PDB entry 4TSF | X-ray diffraction, 3.20 A resolution | chains A and D of the 9 polymer chains in the assembly

[Chain A]
Molecule: ATP synthase subunit alpha, mitochondrial
From: Bos taurus
UniProt: P19483 (ATPA_BOVIN); residues 1-510 here correspond to UniProt positions 44-553 (UniProt number = residue number + 43)
Sequence (510 residues; row label = number of the first residue in the row):
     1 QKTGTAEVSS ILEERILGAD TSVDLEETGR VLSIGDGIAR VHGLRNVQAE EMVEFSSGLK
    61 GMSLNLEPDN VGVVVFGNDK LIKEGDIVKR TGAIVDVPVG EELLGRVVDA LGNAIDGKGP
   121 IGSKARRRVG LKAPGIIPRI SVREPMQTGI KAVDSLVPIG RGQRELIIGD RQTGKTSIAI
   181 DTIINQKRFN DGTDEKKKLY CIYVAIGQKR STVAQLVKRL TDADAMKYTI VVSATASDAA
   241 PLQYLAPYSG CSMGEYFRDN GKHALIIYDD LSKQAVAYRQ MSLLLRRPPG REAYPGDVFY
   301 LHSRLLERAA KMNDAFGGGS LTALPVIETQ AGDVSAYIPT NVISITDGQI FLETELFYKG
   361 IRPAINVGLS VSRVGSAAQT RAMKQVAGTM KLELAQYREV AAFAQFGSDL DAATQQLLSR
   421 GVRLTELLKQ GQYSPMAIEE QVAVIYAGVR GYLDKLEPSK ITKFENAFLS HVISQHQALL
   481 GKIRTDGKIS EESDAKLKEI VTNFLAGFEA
Unresolved in the structure: 1-23, 407-408
Metal / ion sites: Mg2+: Thr176 (together with ATP)
Small-molecule neighbours: ATP (adenosine-5'-triphosphate): Asp170, Arg171, Gln172, Thr173, Gly174, Lys175, Thr176, Ser177, Glu328, Phe357, Arg362, Pro363, Gln430, Gly431, Gln432
Swiss-Prot annotation at these positions:
  - binding site (ATP): Gln172, Gly174, Lys175, Thr176, Ser177, Gln430, Gln432
  - binding site (Mg(2+)): Thr176, Asp269
  - site: Ser370 (Required for activity)
  - modified residue: Gln1 (Pyrrolidone carboxylic acid), Ser10 (Phosphoserine), Ser22 (Phosphoserine), Ser33 (Phosphoserine), Ser63 (Phosphoserine), Lys80 (N6-acetyllysine), Lys83 (N6-acetyllysine), Lys89 (N6-acetyllysine), Thr91 (Phosphothreonine), Lys118 (N6-acetyllysine), Ser123 (Phosphoserine), Lys124 (N6-acetyllysine), Ser141 (Phosphoserine), Arg161 (Omega-N-methylarginine), Lys187 (N6-acetyllysine), Lys196 (N6-acetyllysine), Lys197 (N6-acetyllysine), Lys218 (N6-acetyllysine), Lys262 (N6-acetyllysine), Lys384 (N6-acetyllysine) and 6 more in UniProt
  - glycosylation: Ser33 (O-linked (GlcNAc) serine)

[Chain D]
Molecule: ATP synthase subunit beta, mitochondrial
From: Bos taurus
Notes: EC 3.6.3.14
UniProt: P00829 (ATPB_BOVIN); residues -1 to 478 here correspond to UniProt positions 49-528 (UniProt number = residue number + 50)
Sequence (480 residues; each row starts with the number of its first residue; numbers below 1 keep their minus sign (Gln-1 is residue -1)):
    -1 QASPSPKAGA TTGRIVAVIG AVVDVQFDEG LPPILNALEV QGRETRLVLE VAQHLGESTV
    59 RTIAMDGTEG LVRGQKVLDS GAPIRIPVGP ETLGRIMNVI GEPIDERGPI KTKQFAAIHA
   119 EAPEFVEMSV EQEILVTGIK VVDLLAPYAK GGKIGLFGGA GVGKTVLIME LINNVAKAHG
   179 GYSVFAGVGE RTREGNDLYH EMIESGVINL KDATSKVALV YGQMNEPPGA RARVALTGLT
   239 VAEYFRDQEG QDVLLFIDNI FRFTQAGSEV SALLGRIPSA VGYQPTLATD MGTMQERITT
   299 TKKGSITSVQ AIYVPADDLT DPAPATTFAH LDATTVLSRA IAELGIYPAV DPLDSTSRIM
   359 DPNIVGSEHY DVARGVQKIL QDYKSLQDII AILGMDELSE EDKLTVSRAR KIQRFLSQPF
   419 QVAEVFTGHL GKLVPLKETI KGFQQILAGE YDHLPEQAFY MVGPIEEAVA KADKLAEEHS
Unresolved in the structure: -1 to 8, 478
Metal / ion sites: Mg2+: Thr163 (together with ADP)
Small-molecule neighbours:
  - ADP (adenosine-5'-diphosphate): Gly157, Ala158, Gly159, Val160, Gly161, Lys162, Thr163, Val164, Arg189, Tyr345, Phe418, Ala421, Phe424, Thr425
  - ATP (adenosine-5'-triphosphate): Ser355, Met358, Tyr368
Swiss-Prot annotation at these positions:
  - binding site (ADP): Gly159, Val160, Gly161, Lys162, Thr163, Val164
  - binding site (ATP): Gly159, Gly161, Lys162, Thr163, Val164, Arg189
  - binding site (phosphate): Gly159, Val160, Gly161, Lys162, Thr163
  - binding site (Mg(2+)): Thr163, Glu188
  - modified residue: Lys74 (N6-acetyllysine), Lys111 (N6-acetyllysine), Lys148 (N6-acetyllysine), Lys209 (N6-acetyllysine), Lys214 (N6-acetyllysine), Thr262 (Phosphothreonine), Ser365 (Phosphoserine), Lys376 (N6-acetyllysine), Ser383 (Phosphoserine), Lys430 (N6-acetyllysine), Lys435 (N6-acetyllysine), Lys472 (N6-acetyllysine)
  - glycosylation: Ser56 (O-linked (GlcNAc) serine)

[Chain A / chain D interface]
Residue-residue contacts (92):
  Leu32(A) - Gly54(D)
  Ser33(A) - His52(D)
  Ser33(A) - Leu53(D)
  Ile34(A) - Gln51(D)
  Ile34(A) - His52(D)  hydrogen bond (backbone-backbone)
  Asp36(A) - Gln51(D)  hydrogen bond
  Asp36(A) - Arg274(D)  salt bridge
  Asn78(A) - Glu119(D)  hydrogen bond
  Asp79(A) - Ile32(D)
  Lys80(A) - Pro31(D)
  Lys80(A) - Ile32(D)
  Lys80(A) - Leu33(D)
  Lys83(A) - Leu29(D)  hydrogen bond (side chain-backbone)
  Lys83(A) - Pro31(D)
  Glu84(A) - Leu29(D)
  Glu84(A) - His52(D)
  Glu84(A) - Gly54(D)
  Glu84(A) - Glu55(D)  hydrogen bond (side chain-backbone)
  Glu84(A) - Ser56(D)  hydrogen bond (side chain-backbone)
  Val107(A) - Phe123(D)  hydrophobic
  Ile115(A) - Phe123(D)
  Ile115(A) - Val124(D)
  Asp116(A) - Val124(D)
  Gly117(A) - Val124(D)
  Arg171(A) - Leu317(D)
  Arg171(A) - Phe326(D)
  Arg171(A) - Asp352(D)  salt bridge
  Gln172(A) - Thr354(D)  hydrogen bond
  Gln208(A) - Glu294(D)
  Lys209(A) - Glu294(D)
  Lys209(A) - Ala327(D)
  Lys209(A) - His328(D)
  Lys209(A) - Asp330(D)  salt bridge
  Lys209(A) - Arg356(D)
  Arg210(A) - Ala120(D)
  Arg210(A) - Pro121(D)  hydrogen bond (side chain-backbone)
  Arg210(A) - Glu122(D)  salt bridge
  Arg210(A) - Phe123(D)
  Arg210(A) - Met126(D)
  Arg210(A) - Glu294(D)  hydrogen bond (backbone-side chain)
  Ser211(A) - Met126(D)
  Thr212(A) - Arg356(D)  hydrogen bond
  Val213(A) - Phe123(D)  hydrophobic
  Ala214(A) - Phe123(D)
  Ala214(A) - Met126(D)  hydrophobic
  Ala214(A) - Val128(D)
  Gln215(A) - Val128(D)
  Gln215(A) - Gln130(D)  hydrogen bond
  Lys218(A) - Val128(D)
  Thr235(A) - Glu294(D)
  Ala236(A) - Gly290(D)
  Ala236(A) - Glu294(D)
  Ala236(A) - His328(D)
  Ser237(A) - Thr291(D)
  Ser237(A) - Glu294(D)  hydrogen bond
  Ala240(A) - Thr287(D)
  Lys273(A) - Ala327(D)
  Val276(A) - Ala286(D)  hydrophobic
  Arg279(A) - Ser277(D)  hydrogen bond
  Arg279(A) - Ala278(D)
  Gln280(A) - Pro283(D)
  Gln280(A) - Thr284(D)
  Gln280(A) - Thr287(D)  hydrogen bond
  Leu283(A) - Ile275(D)  hydrophobic
  Leu283(A) - Pro283(D)  hydrophobic
  Leu284(A) - Arg274(D)
  Leu284(A) - Thr284(D)
  Arg286(A) - Gly273(D)  hydrogen bond (side chain-backbone)
  Arg286(A) - Ile275(D)
  Glu292(A) - Ala278(D)
  Ala293(A) - Ser277(D)
  Ala293(A) - Ala278(D)
  Gln330(A) - Thr318(D)
  Ala331(A) - Thr318(D)
  Glu355(A) - Gln379(D)
  Phe357(A) - Arg372(D)
  Tyr358(A) - Leu351(D)
  Tyr358(A) - Thr354(D)
  Tyr358(A) - Gln375(D)
  Tyr358(A) - Lys376(D)
  Tyr358(A) - Gln379(D)
  Lys359(A) - Lys376(D)
  Lys359(A) - Gln379(D)
  Lys359(A) - Asp380(D)
  Arg362(A) - Tyr368(D)
  Arg362(A) - Arg372(D)
  Gln405(A) - Ile387(D)
  Gln405(A) - Asp400(D)
  Phe406(A) - Leu391(D)  hydrophobic
  Phe406(A) - Glu395(D)
  Phe406(A) - Leu396(D)  hydrophobic
  Phe406(A) - Ser397(D)
Also at the interface, not in a pair above, chain A (54 interface residues in all): Gly35, Ile82, Val217, Asp238, Arg287, Pro289, Thr354, Tyr433
Also at the interface, not in a pair above, chain D (61 interface residues in all): Pro30, Thr57, Pro276, Thr297, Ala323, Leu329, Ser353, Asp359

[Summary]
54 residues of chain A and 61 residues of chain D are in contact; the contacts include 15 hydrogen bonds and 4
salt bridges. Polar pairs include Asp36(A)-Arg274(D), Arg171(A)-Asp352(D) and Lys209(A)-Asp330(D). ATP is
bound between chain A and chain D. Chain D binds ADP.
Chain A is ATP synthase subunit alpha, mitochondrial and chain D is ATP synthase subunit beta, mitochondrial,
both from Bos taurus; the structure, The Pathway of Binding of the Intrinsically Disordered Mitochondrial
Inhibitor Protein to F1-ATPase, was determined by X-ray diffraction, deposited together with 4TT3.
